PDB entry 7Y0H | electron microscopy, 3.56 A resolution | chains D and G of the 12 polymer chains in the assembly

== Chain D (and G) ==
Protein: Immunoglobulin heavy constant mu
Organism: Homo sapiens
Notes: chain G of this document is another copy of the same molecule, construct and numbering; everything in this record applies to it too
Reference sequence: P01871 (IGHM_HUMAN); residues 229-576 here correspond to UniProt positions 106-453 (UniProt number = residue number - 123)
Sequence (383 residues; numbered 194 to 576; the number before each row is that of its first residue):
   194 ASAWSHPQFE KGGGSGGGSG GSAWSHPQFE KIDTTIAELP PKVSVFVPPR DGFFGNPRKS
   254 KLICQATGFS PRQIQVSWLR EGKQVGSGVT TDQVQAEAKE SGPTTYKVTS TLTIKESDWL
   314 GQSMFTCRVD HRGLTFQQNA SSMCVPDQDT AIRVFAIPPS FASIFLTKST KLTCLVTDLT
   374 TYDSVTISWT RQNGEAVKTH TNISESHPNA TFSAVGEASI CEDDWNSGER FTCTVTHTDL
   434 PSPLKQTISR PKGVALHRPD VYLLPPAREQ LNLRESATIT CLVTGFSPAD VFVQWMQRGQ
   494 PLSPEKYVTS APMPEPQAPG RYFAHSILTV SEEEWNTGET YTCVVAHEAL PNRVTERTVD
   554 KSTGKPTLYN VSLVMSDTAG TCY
Disordered / not traced: 194-344, 569-576
Construct notes: expression tag (194-228)
Cystine bridges: Cys367-Cys426, Cys474-Cys536
Glycans and other covalent adducts: N-acetylglucosamine (NAG) linked to Asn563

== Interface between chain D and chain G ==
Pairs across the interface - 6 pairs, chain D then chain G:
  Tyr562(D) with Leu566(G), hydrophobic; Val567(G); Met568(G)
  Leu566(D) with Tyr562(G), hydrophobic; Val564(G), hydrophobic
  Met568(D) with Tyr562(G)
Other interface residues (no listed pair), chain D (4 interface residues in all): Val564

== Summary ==
4 residues of chain D face 5 of chain G across their interface. Covalently linked N-acetylglucosamine: at
Asn563(D).
Chain D and chain G are both Immunoglobulin heavy constant mu (Homo sapiens); the structure, Cryo-EM structure
of human IgM-Fc in complex with the J chain and the P. falciparum VAR2CSA ..., was determined by electron
microscopy (same publication as 7Y0J, 7Y09 and 7YG2).
